Entry 6Y79 (electron microscopy, 2.96 A resolution); this record covers chains i and 5 of the 42 polymer chains in the assembly.

[Chain i]
Molecule: Subunit NUUM of NADH:Ubiquinone Oxidoreductase (Complex I)
From: Yarrowia lipolytica
UniProtKB: A0A1H6Q311 (A0A1H6Q311_YARLL); numbering as in UniProt (aligned over 1-90)
Chain sequence (90 residues; row label = number of the first residue in the row):
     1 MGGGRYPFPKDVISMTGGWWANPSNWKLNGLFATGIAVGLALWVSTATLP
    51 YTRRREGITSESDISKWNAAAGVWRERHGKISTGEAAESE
Unresolved in the structure: 1-3, 87-90

[Chain 5]
Molecule: Subunit NU5M of NADH:Ubiquinone Oxidoreductase (Complex I)
From: Yarrowia lipolytica
Notes: EC 7.1.1.2
UniProtKB: S5TF58 (S5TF58_YARLL); residue numbers follow UniProt; this construct covers 1-655
Chain sequence (655 residues; each row starts with the number of its first residue):
     1 MYNAISLIIILPCISWLFPLFFGRQLGYVFVTRMTSTLIIITTLITYYYF
    51 YQLLGNNNPINLELFNYLNIDYLDINYNFEIDALTITMLLAITTISSMVH
   101 IYSIGYMETDPHQVRFFSLLSMFTFWMIILVTGSNYFVLFVGWEFIGVTS
   151 YLLISFWVTRLQAMKSALSAVLMNRFGDAFFVLGLCVIAYVFGTLNYSTI
   201 FATAYLINTDLLVLIMLALFIAAMAKSAQFGLHNWLTLAMEGPTPVSSLL
   251 HAATLVTAGIYLLLRSANILEYTPTVLFIILWIGALTTLSAGLIAICSND
   301 LKRIIALSTMSQLGMMTIAIGLSAYNLALFHLLGHAFFKALLFMSAGSII
   351 HSILNESQDIRTYGGLLSYLPYTYICITIASLSLMAMPGLTGYYTKDIII
   401 ESTYGSYSISNYVVYWIAYLSAVLTCVYSMKILYLTFYSNPNNNTITYYN
   451 AHESNIYITLPMFILAIFAMFAGWILKDIYLGVGTDFVGTHILPNNFSYF
   501 DTEFSITQFYKLLPLISAILVSILIVVLNEFFAIVFNLNNKYINTVYSIF
   551 NQKLVSDQILNHFIIFKGLVTSGNIAHHVDKGSLYRLGPVGINRLLNKAS
   601 YNVINLSSNTRSSLSMNSMLILITIVSLLLLVLVMNVNFIIVIPVLISIL
   651 YILFS
Unresolved in the structure: 1

[Chain i / chain 5 interface]
Contacting residue pairs - 70 pairs, chain i then chain 5:
  Gly-4(i) with Thr-109(5)
  Arg-5(i) with Tyr-28(5), hydrogen bond
  Tyr-6(i) with Pro-111(5)
  Ile-13(i) with Arg-24(5)
  Ser-14(i) with Arg-24(5)
  Met-15(i) with Leu-20(5); Phe-21(5), hydrophobic; Gly-23(5); Arg-24(5), hydrogen bond (backbone-backbone)
  Thr-16(i) with Val-114(5); Arg-115(5), hydrogen bond (side chain-backbone)
  Gly-17(i) with Arg-24(5)
  Gly-18(i) with His-112(5), hydrogen bond (backbone-side chain)
  Trp-19(i) with Pro-111(5); His-112(5)
  Trp-20(i) with Tyr-28(5); Thr-109(5); Pro-111(5)
  Ala-21(i) with Gly-27(5); Tyr-28(5), hydrogen bond (backbone-backbone)
  Asn-22(i) with Tyr-28(5); Val-29(5)
  Pro-23(i) with Arg-24(5); Gln-25(5); Leu-26(5); Gly-27(5)
  Trp-26(i) with Leu-26(5); Val-29(5); Phe-30(5), hydrophobic
  Asn-29(i) with Gln-25(5), hydrogen bond (side chain-backbone); Leu-26(5)
  Gly-30(i) with Leu-26(5); Phe-30(5)
  Ala-33(i) with Leu-26(5), hydrophobic; Phe-30(5), hydrophobic; Met-34(5)
  Ile-36(i) with Phe-18(5), hydrophobic
  Ala-37(i) with Ile-14(5); Phe-18(5), hydrophobic; Met-34(5), hydrophobic
  Leu-40(i) with Ile-14(5), hydrophobic
  Ala-41(i) with Leu-7(5); Leu-11(5), hydrophobic; Ile-14(5), hydrophobic
  Val-44(i) with Ser-6(5); Ile-10(5), hydrophobic
  Ser-45(i) with Tyr-2(5); Asn-3(5), hydrogen bond (side chain-backbone); Leu-7(5)
  Thr-48(i) with Asn-3(5), hydrogen bond; Ser-6(5), hydrogen bond
  Leu-49(i) with Tyr-2(5); Asn-3(5)
  Tyr-51(i) with Asn-61(5); Leu-62(5); Glu-63(5), hydrogen bond (backbone-backbone)
  Thr-52(i) with Asn-3(5); Ile-5(5); Asn-61(5); Leu-62(5)
  Arg-53(i) with Pro-59(5); Ile-60(5); Asn-61(5), hydrogen bond (backbone-backbone)
  Arg-54(i) with Asn-58(5), hydrogen bond (side chain-backbone); Pro-59(5); Ile-60(5)
  Arg-55(i) with Asn-58(5); Pro-59(5), hydrogen bond (backbone-backbone)
  Glu-56(i) with Asn-58(5), hydrogen bond (backbone-side chain)
  Thr-83(i) with Leu-206(5)
Other interface residues (no listed pair), chain i (34 interface residues in all): Thr-34
Other interface residues (no listed pair), chain 5 (34 interface residues in all): Pro-19, Asp-110

[Overview]
Chain i and chain 5 each contribute 34 residues to their interface, with 14 hydrogen bonds. Polar contacts
include Arg-5(i)/Tyr-28(5), Thr-16(i)/Arg-115(5) and Gly-18(i)/His-112(5).
Here chain i is Subunit NUUM of NADH:Ubiquinone Oxidoreductase (Complex I) and chain 5 is Subunit NU5M of
NADH:Ubiquinone Oxidoreductase (Complex I), both from Yarrowia lipolytica. Entry 6Y79 (Cryo-EM structure of a
respiratory complex I F89A mutant) was determined by electron microscopy.
